2OWO - chains D and A of the 4 polymer chains in the assembly; structure by X-ray diffraction, 2.30 A resolution.

# Chain D
Molecule: 13-nt DNA strand
Sequence (13 nucleotides; numbered 40 to 52; the number before each row is that of its first residue):
    40 CACTATCGGAATG
Covalent attachments: adenosine monophosphate (AMP) linked to DC40

# Chain A
Name: DNA ligase
Organism: Escherichia coli
Notes: EC 6.5.1.2
UniProt: P15042 (DNLJ_ECOLI); residues 1-671 here = UniProt positions 1-671
Chain sequence (671 residues; numbered 1 to 671; the number before each row is that of its first residue):
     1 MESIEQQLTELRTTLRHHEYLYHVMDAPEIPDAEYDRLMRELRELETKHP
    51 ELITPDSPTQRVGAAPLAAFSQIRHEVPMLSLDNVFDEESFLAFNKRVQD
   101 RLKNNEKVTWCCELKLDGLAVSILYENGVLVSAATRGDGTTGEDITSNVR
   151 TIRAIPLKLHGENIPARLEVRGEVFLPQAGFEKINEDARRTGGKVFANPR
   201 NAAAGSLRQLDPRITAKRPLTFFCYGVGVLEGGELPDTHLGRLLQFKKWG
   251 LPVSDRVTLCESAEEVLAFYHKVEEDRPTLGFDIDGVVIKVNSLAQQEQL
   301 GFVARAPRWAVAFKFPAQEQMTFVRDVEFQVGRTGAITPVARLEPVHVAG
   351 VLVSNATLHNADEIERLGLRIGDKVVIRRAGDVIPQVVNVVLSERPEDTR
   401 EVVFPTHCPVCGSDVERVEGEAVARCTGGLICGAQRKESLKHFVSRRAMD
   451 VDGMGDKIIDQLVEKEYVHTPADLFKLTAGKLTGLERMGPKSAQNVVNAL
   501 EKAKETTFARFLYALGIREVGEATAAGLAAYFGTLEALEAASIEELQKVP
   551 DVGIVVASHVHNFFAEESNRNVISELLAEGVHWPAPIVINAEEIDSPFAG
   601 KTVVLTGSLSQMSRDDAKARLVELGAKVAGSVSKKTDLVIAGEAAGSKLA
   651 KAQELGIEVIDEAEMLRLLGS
Not modelled in the structure: 587-671
Metal / ion sites: Zn2+: Cys408, Cys411, Cys426, Cys432
Residues lining bound ligands: adenosine monophosphate (AMP): Leu80, Ser81, Leu82, Asn84, Glu113, Leu114, Lys115, Leu116, Ala120, Arg136, Glu173, Tyr225, Val288, Lys290
Curated features (UniProtKB/Swiss-Prot):
  - region (Interaction with target DNA): Gln330 to Thr334, Gly453 to Ile458, Glu519 to Thr524, Asp551 to Val556
  - active site: Lys115 (N6-AMP-lysine intermediate)
  - binding site (NAD(+)): Asp32 to Asp36, Ser81, Leu82, Glu113, Arg136, Glu173, Lys290, Lys314
  - binding site (Zn(2+)): Cys408, Cys411, Cys426, Cys432
  - site (Interaction with target DNA): Arg487, Ser492
  - mutagenesis: Glu10 (E10A: No effect), Tyr22 (Y22A/S: Reduces nick joining activity by 99.9%; Y22F: Reduces nick joining activity by 91%), His23 (H23A/Y: Reduces nick joining activity by 90%), Asp32 (D32A/E: Reduces nick joining activity by 99%; D32N: Reduces nick joining activity by 91%), Tyr35 (Y35A: Reduces nick joining activity by 98%; Y35F: Reduces nick joining activity by 77%; Y35S: Reduces nick joining activity by 99.9%), Asp36 (D36A: Reduces nick joining activity by 99.8%; D36E: Reduces nick joining activity by 96%; D36N: Reduces nick joining activity by 88%), Lys115 (K115Q/R: Reduces nick joining activity by 99.9%), Asp117 (D117E: Reduces nick joining activity by 97%; D117N: Reduces nick joining activity by 99.9%), Gly118 (G118A: Reduces nick joining activity by 99.9%), Asp138 (D138A: Reduces nick joining activity by 63%), Glu143 (E143A: Reduces nick joining activity by 48%), Gly172 (G172A: Reduces nick joining activity by 64%), 22 further mutagenesis entries in UniProt

# How chain D and chain A interact
Contacting residue pairs - 30 pairs, chain D then chain A:
  DC40(D) with Lys115(A), salt bridge to the phosphate; Arg136(A), salt bridge to the phosphate; Ile384(A), base contact
  DA41(D) with Asn84(A), hydrogen bond to the phosphate; Lys314(A), salt bridge to the phosphate; Ala380(A), phosphate contact; Ile384(A), sugar contact
  DC42(D) with Phe86(A), phosphate contact; His359(A), phosphate contact; Ala380(A), phosphate contact; Gln386(A), sugar contact
  DT43(D) with His359(A), sugar contact; Asn360(A), phosphate contact; Glu363(A), phosphate contact
  DA44(D) with Asn360(A), sugar contact; Ala422(A), phosphate contact
  DT45(D) with Glu421(A), phosphate contact; Ala422(A), hydrogen bond to the phosphate; Val423(A), phosphate contact
  DC46(D) with Glu519(A), sugar contact; Val555(A), sugar contact; Val556(A), phosphate contact
  DG47(D) with Asp551(A), sugar contact; Val552(A), phosphate contact; Gly553(A), hydrogen bond to the phosphate; Ile554(A), phosphate contact; Val555(A), hydrogen bond to the phosphate; Val556(A), hydrogen bond to the phosphate
  DG48(D) with Asp551(A), hydrogen bond to the phosphate; Val552(A), phosphate contact
Also at the interface, not in a pair above, chain A (27 interface residues in all): Gly381, Val383, Gly420, Val549, Pro550, Ala557

# Overview
9 residues of chain D and 27 residues of chain A are in contact; the contacts include 6 hydrogen bonds and 3
salt bridges. Polar pairs include DA41(D)-Asn84(A), DT45(D)-Ala422(A) and DG47(D)-Gly553(A). Chain A binds
adenosine monophosphate. Adenosine monophosphate is covalently linked to DC40(D).
Here chain D is a 13-nt DNA strand and chain A is DNA ligase (Escherichia coli). Entry 2OWO (Last Stop on the
Road to Repair: Structure of E.coli DNA Ligase Bound to Nicked DNA-Adenylate) was determined by X-ray
diffraction.
